8Y3D - chains B and J of the 16 polymer chains in the assembly; structure by electron microscopy, 5.10 A resolution (low resolution: residue-level contacts below are approximate; hydrogen-bond / salt-bridge calls are withheld).

== Chain B ==
Molecule: Histone H4
Source organism: Homo sapiens
UniProt: P62805 (H4_HUMAN); residues 0-102 here correspond to UniProt positions 1-103 (UniProt number = residue number + 1)
Amino-acid sequence (106 residues; row label = number of the first residue in the row; numbers below 1 keep their minus sign (Gly-3 is residue -3)):
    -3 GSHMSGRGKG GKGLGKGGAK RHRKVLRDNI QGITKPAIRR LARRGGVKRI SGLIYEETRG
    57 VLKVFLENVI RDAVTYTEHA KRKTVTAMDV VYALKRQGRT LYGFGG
Not modelled in the structure: -3 to 24, 102
Differences from the reference sequence: expression tag (-3 to -1)
Swiss-Prot annotation at these positions:
  - DNA-binding region: Lys16 to Lys20
  - modified residue: Ser1 (N-acetylserine), Arg3 (Asymmetric dimethylarginine), Lys5 (N6-(2-hydroxyisobutyryl)lysine), Lys8 (N6-(2-hydroxyisobutyryl)lysine), Lys12 (N6-(2-hydroxyisobutyryl)lysine), Lys16 (N6-(2-hydroxyisobutyryl)lysine), Lys20 (N6,N6,N6-trimethyllysine), Lys31 (N6-(2-hydroxyisobutyryl)lysine), Lys44 (N6-(2-hydroxyisobutyryl)lysine), Ser47 (Phosphoserine), Tyr51 (Phosphotyrosine), Lys59 (N6-(2-hydroxyisobutyryl)lysine), Lys77 (N6-(2-hydroxyisobutyryl)lysine), Lys79 (N6-(2-hydroxyisobutyryl)lysine), Thr80 (Phosphothreonine), Tyr88 (Phosphotyrosine), Lys91 (N6-(2-hydroxyisobutyryl)lysine)
  - cross-link (Glycyl lysine isopeptide (Lys-Gly)): Lys12 (interchain with G-Cter in SUMO2), Lys20 (interchain with G-Cter in SUMO2), Lys31 (interchain with G-Cter in SUMO2), Lys59 (interchain with G-Cter in SUMO2), Lys79 (interchain with G-Cter in SUMO2), Lys91 (interchain with G-Cter in SUMO2)

== Chain J ==
Molecule: 250-nt DNA strand
Sequence (250 nucleotides; each row starts with the number of its first residue):
     1 ATCGAGAATC CCGGTGCCGA GGCCGCTCAA TTGGTCGTAG ACAGCTCTAG CACCGCTTAA
    61 ACGCACGTAC GCGCTGTCCC CCGCGTTTTA ACCGCCAAGG GGATTACTCC CTAGTCTCCA
   121 GGCTCGAGCT CAATTGGTCG TAGACAGCTC TAGCACCGCT TAAACGCACG TACGCGCTGT
   181 CCCCCGCGTT TTAACCGCCA AGGGGATTAC TCCCTAGTCT CCAGGCACGT GTCAGATATA
   241 TACATCCGAT

== Chain B / chain J interface ==
Pairs across the interface - 11 pairs, chain B then chain J:
  Arg35(B) with DC184(J)
  Arg45(B) with DC184(J)
  Ile46(B) with DC183(J); DC184(J)
  Ser47(B) with DC183(J)
  Gly48(B) with DC183(J)
  Arg78(B) with DG204(J)
  Lys79(B) with DG203(J); DG204(J)
  Thr80(B) with DG203(J); DG204(J)
Also at the interface, not in a pair above, chain B (11 interface residues in all): Arg39, Lys44, Tyr51
Also at the interface, not in a pair above, chain J (5 interface residues in all): DG205

== In short ==
Chain B and chain J form an interface of 11 and 5 residues respectively. Curated annotation (UniProt) lists a
DNA-binding region on chain B.
Chain B is Histone H4 (Homo sapiens) and chain J is a 250-nt DNA strand; the structure, Cryo-EM structure of
the overlapping di-nucleosome (intermediate form2), was determined by electron microscopy together with 8Y3C,
8Y3E and 8Y3F from the same study.
